Entry 8XKU (electron microscopy, 3.20 A resolution); this record covers chains B and D of the 17 polymer chains in the assembly.

[Chain B]
Molecule: ATP-dependent zinc metalloprotease FTSH 12, chloroplastic
From: Arabidopsis thaliana
Notes: EC 3.4.24.-
Reference sequence: Q9SAJ3 (FTSHC_ARATH); residues 1-1008 here = UniProt positions 1-1008
Chain sequence (1008 residues; numbered 1 to 1008; the number before each row is that of its first residue):
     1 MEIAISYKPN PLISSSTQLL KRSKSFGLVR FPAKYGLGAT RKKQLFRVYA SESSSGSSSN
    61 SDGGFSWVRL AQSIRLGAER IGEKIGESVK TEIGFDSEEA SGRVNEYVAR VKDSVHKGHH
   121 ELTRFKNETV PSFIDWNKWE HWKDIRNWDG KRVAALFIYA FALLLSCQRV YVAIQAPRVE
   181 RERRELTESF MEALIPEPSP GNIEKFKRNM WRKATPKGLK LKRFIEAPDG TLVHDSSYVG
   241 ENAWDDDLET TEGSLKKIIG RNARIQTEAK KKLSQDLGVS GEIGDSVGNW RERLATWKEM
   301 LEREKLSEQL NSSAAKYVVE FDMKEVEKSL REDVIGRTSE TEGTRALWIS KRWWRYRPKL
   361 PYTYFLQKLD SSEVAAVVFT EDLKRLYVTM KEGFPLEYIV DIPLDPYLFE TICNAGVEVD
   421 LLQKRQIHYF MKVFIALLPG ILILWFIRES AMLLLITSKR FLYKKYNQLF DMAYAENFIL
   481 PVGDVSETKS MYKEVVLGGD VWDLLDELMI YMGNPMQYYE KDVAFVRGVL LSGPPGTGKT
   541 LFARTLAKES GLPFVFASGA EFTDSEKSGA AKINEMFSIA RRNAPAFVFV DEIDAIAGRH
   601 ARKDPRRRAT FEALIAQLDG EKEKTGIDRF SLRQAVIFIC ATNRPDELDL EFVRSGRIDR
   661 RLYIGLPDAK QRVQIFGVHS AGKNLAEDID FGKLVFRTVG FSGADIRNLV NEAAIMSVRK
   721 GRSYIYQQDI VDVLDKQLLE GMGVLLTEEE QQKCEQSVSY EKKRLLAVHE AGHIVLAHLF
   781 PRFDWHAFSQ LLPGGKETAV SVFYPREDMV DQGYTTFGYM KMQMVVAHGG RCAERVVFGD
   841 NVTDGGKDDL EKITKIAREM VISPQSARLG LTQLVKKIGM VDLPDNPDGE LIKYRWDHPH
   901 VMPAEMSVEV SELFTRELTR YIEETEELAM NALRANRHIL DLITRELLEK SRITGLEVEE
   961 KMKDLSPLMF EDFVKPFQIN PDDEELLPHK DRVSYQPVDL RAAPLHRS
Unresolved in the structure: 1-118, 190-197, 248-254, 280-289, 480-491, 881-888
UniProt features mapped onto this chain:
  - active site: E770
  - binding site (ATP): G533 to T540
  - binding site (Zn(2+)): H769, H773, D849
Metal / ion sites: Mg2+: D591 (together with ATP); Zn2+: H769, H773
Ligand contacts:
  - ATP (adenosine-5'-triphosphate): Y492, V496, P534, P535, G536, T537, G538, K539, T540, L541, D591, T642, N643, H679, G703, A704, R707
  - 1,2-dilauroyl-sn-glycero-3-phosphate (PX2): R352, W353, W354

[Chain D]
Molecule: Protein Ycf2
From: Arabidopsis thaliana
Reference sequence: P56786 (YCF2_ARATH); numbering as in UniProt (aligned over 1-2294)
Chain sequence (2294 residues; numbered 1 to 2294; the number before each row is that of its first residue):
     1 MKGHQFKSWI FELREIVREI KNAHYFLDSW TQFNSVGSFI HIFFHQERFR KLLDPRIFSI
    61 LLLRNSQGST SNRYFTIKGV VLFVVAALLY RINNRNMVES KNLYLKGLLP IPMNSIGPRN
   121 DTSEESFGSC NINRLIVSLL YLTKGKKISE SCFRDPKEST WVLPITQKCI MPESNWSSRW
   181 WRNWIGKKRG FCCKISNETV AGIDISFKEK DIKYLEFLFV YYMDDPIRKG HDWELFDRLS
   241 PSKRRNIINL NSGQLFEILV KDWICYLMFA FREKIPIEVE GFCKQQGAGS TIQSNDIEHV
   301 SHLFSRNKWA ISLQNCAQFH MWQFHQDLFV SWGKNPHESD FFRKISRENW IWLDNVWLVN
   361 KDRFFSKVRN VSSNIQYDST RSSFVQVTDS SQLNGSSDQF IDPFDSISNE DSEYHYHTLI
   421 NQREIQQLKE RSILLDPSFI QTEGREIESD RFPKYLSGYS SMPRLFTERE KRMNNHLLPE
   481 ESEEFLGNPT RAIRSFFSDR WSELHLGSNP TERSTRDQKL LKKEQDVSFV PSRRSENKEI
   541 VNIFKIITYL QNTVSIHPIS SDLGCDMVPK DELDMDSSNK ISFLNKNPFF DLFHLFHERK
   601 RGGYTLRHES EERFQEMADL FTLSITEPDL VYHKGFAFSI DSYGLDQRQF LKEVFNFRDE
   661 SKKKSLLVLP PIFYEENESF YRRLRKIWVR ISCGNYLEDQ KRVVFASNNI MEAVNQYRLI
   721 RNMIQIQFQY SPYGYIRNVL NRFFLMKRPD RNFEYGIQRD LIGNDTLNHR TIMKDTINQH
   781 LSNLKKSQKK WFDPLIFLSQ TERSINRDPN AYRYKWSNGS KNFQEHLEHF VSERKSRFQV
   841 VFDQLCINQY SIDWSEVIDK KDLSKSLRFF LSKLLRFFLS KLLLFLSKLL LFLSNSLPFF
   901 FVSFENIPIH RSEIHIYELK GPNDQLCNQL LESIGLQIVH LKKLKPFLLD DHNTSQKSKF
   961 LINGGTISPF LFNKIPKWMI DSFHTRKNRR KSFDNTDSAY FSIVSHDQDN WLNPVKPFQR
  1021 SSLISSFSKA NRLRFLNNPH HFCFYCNKRF PFYVEKARLN NSDFTFTYGQ FLTILFIHNK
  1081 TFSSCGGKKK HAFLERDTIS PSSIESQVSN IFISNDFPQS GDERYNLYKS FHFPIRSDPL
  1141 VRRAIYSIAD ISGTPLIEGQ RVNFERTYCQ TLSDMNLSDS EEKSLHQYLN FNSNMGLIHT
  1201 PCSEKYLQRK KRSLCLKKCV DKGQMDRTFQ RDSAFSTLSK WNLFQTYMPW FFTSTGYKYL
  1261 NLIFLDTFSD LLRILSSSQK FVSIFHDIMH GLDISWRILQ KKLCLPQRNL ISEISSKSLH
  1321 NLLLSEEMIH RNNESSLIST HLRSPNVREV LYSILFLLLV AGYIVRTHLL FVSRAYSELQ
  1381 TEFEKIKSLM IPSYMIELRK LLDRYPTSEL NSFWLKNLFL VALEQLGDCL EEIRGSGGNM
  1441 LWGGDPAYGV KSIRSKKKDL KINFIDIIDL ISIIPNPINR ITFSRNTRHL SHTSKEIYSL
  1501 IRKRKNVSGD WIDDKIESWV ANSDSIDDKE REFLVQFSTL RAEKRIDQIL LSLTHSDHLS
  1561 KNDSGYQMIE QPGTIYLRYL VDIHKKYLMN YEFNTSCLAE RRIFLAHYQT ITYSQTSCGA
  1621 NSFHFPSHGK PFSLRLALSP SRSILVIGSI GTGRSYLVKY LATNSYVPFI TVFLNKFLDN
  1681 KPKGFFIDDI DIDDSDDIDA SNDIDRELDT ELELLTMMNA LTMDMMLEID RFYITLQFEL
  1741 AKAMSPCIIW IPNIHDLDVN ESSYLALGLL VNSLSRDCER CSTRNILVIA STHIPQKVDP
  1801 ALIAPNKLNT CIKIRRLLIP QQRKHFFTLS YTRGFHLEKK MFHTNGFESI TMGSSARDLV
  1861 ALTNEALSIS ITQKKSIIDT NTIRSALHRQ TWDLRSQVRS VQDHGILFYQ IGRAVAQNVL
  1921 ISNCPIDPIS IYMKKKSCNE GDSYLYKWYF ELGTSMKKFT ILLYLLSCSA GSVAQDLWSL
  1981 PVPDEKNRIT SYGFVENDSD LVHGLLEVQG ALVGSSRTEK DCSQFDNDRV TLLFRSEPRD
  2041 PLYMMQDGSC SIVDQRFLYE KYESEFEEGE GEGVLDPQQI EEDLFNHIVW APRIWRPRGF
  2101 LFDCIERPNE LGFPYSAGSF RGKRIIYDEK YELQENDSEF LQSGTMQYQR RDRSSKEQGF
  2161 FRISQFIWDP ADPLFFLFKD QPFVSVFSHR EFFADEEMSK GLLTSQTDPP TSIYKRWFIK
  2221 NTQEKHFELL IQRQRWLRTN SSLSNGFFRS NTRSESYQYL SNLFISNGTL LDRMTKTLLK
  2281 KRWLFSDEMK IGFM
Unresolved in the structure: 1-4, 65-72, 114-131, 145-492, 513-523, 560-1010, 1058-1309, 1329-1342, 1387-1530, 1614-1639, 1682-1723, 1758-1762, 1936-1942, 2015-2030, 2061-2203
UniProt features mapped onto this chain:
  - binding site (ATP): G1648 to S1655

[Chain B / chain D interface]
Contacting residue pairs (273; chain B residue first):
  W211(B) - W1011(D)
  W211(B) - N1013(D)
  A214(B) - L1012(D)  hydrophobic
  P216(B) - L1023(D)  hydrophobic
  K217(B) - L1023(D)
  G218(B) - L1023(D)
  L219(B) - N1013(D)
  L219(B) - F1018(D)  hydrophobic
  L219(B) - S1026(D)
  L221(B) - N1013(D)
  L221(B) - P1014(D)
  Y238(B) - P1014(D)
  Y317(B) - P1014(D)
  V319(B) - F1018(D)  hydrophobic
  F321(B) - F1027(D)  hydrophobic
  M323(B) - F1027(D)  hydrophobic
  E325(B) - L1023(D)
  V326(B) - L1023(D)  hydrophobic
  S329(B) - L1023(D)
  S329(B) - I1024(D)
  L330(B) - I1024(D)  hydrophobic
  V334(B) - M113(D)
  E340(B) - P531(D)
  T344(B) - V527(D)
  L347(B) - F529(D)  hydrophobic
  W348(B) - F529(D)  hydrophobic
  W348(B) - S532(D)
  T363(B) - H1040(D)
  T363(B) - F1042(D)
  L366(B) - H1040(D)
  Q367(B) - P1039(D)
  Q367(B) - H1041(D)
  Q367(B) - F1042(D)  hydrogen bond (side chain-backbone)
  D370(B) - P1017(D)
  D370(B) - K1029(D)  hydrogen bond (backbone-side chain)
  D370(B) - R1032(D)  salt bridge
  S371(B) - Q1019(D)
  S371(B) - R1020(D)
  S372(B) - R1020(D)  hydrogen bond (side chain-backbone)
  S372(B) - S1021(D)
  S372(B) - K1029(D)
  E381(B) - V98(D)
  E381(B) - Y104(D)  hydrogen bond (backbone-side chain)
  K391(B) - E539(D)
  E392(B) - E539(D)
  G393(B) - E539(D)  hydrogen bond (backbone-side chain)
  F394(B) - I543(D)  hydrophobic
  L396(B) - E536(D)
  L396(B) - E539(D)
  E397(B) - E536(D)
  Y407(B) - L1036(D)  hydrophobic
  F409(B) - L108(D)
  E410(B) - R1032(D)
  T411(B) - R1032(D)
  N414(B) - S1025(D)  hydrogen bond (backbone-side chain)
  N414(B) - S1028(D)  hydrogen bond
  N414(B) - K1029(D)
  N414(B) - R1032(D)
  A415(B) - S1025(D)
  A415(B) - K1029(D)
  V419(B) - L105(D)
  V419(B) - L109(D)  hydrophobic
  D420(B) - L105(D)
  L421(B) - K101(D)
  L421(B) - Y104(D)  hydrophobic
  L421(B) - L105(D)  hydrophobic
  Q423(B) - N96(D)  hydrogen bond
  Q423(B) - K101(D)
  K424(B) - N96(D)
  R425(B) - N93(D)
  R425(B) - N94(D)  hydrogen bond (side chain-backbone)
  R425(B) - R95(D)
  Q426(B) - R91(D)  hydrogen bond (side chain-backbone)
  Q426(B) - I92(D)  hydrogen bond (side chain-backbone)
  Q426(B) - R95(D)
  Q426(B) - V1350(D)
  I427(B) - I92(D)
  I427(B) - N93(D)
  F430(B) - I92(D)  hydrophobic
  F430(B) - S1353(D)
  F430(B) - L1357(D)  hydrophobic
  W445(B) - F33(D)  hydrophobic
  R448(B) - T1367(D)  hydrogen bond (side chain-backbone)
  R448(B) - H1368(D)  hydrogen bond
  R448(B) - F1371(D)
  E449(B) - S29(D)
  E449(B) - W30(D)
  M452(B) - F1371(D)
  M452(B) - R1374(D)  hydrogen bond
  M452(B) - A1375(D)  hydrophobic
  L455(B) - R1374(D)
  L455(B) - A1375(D)
  L455(B) - E1378(D)
  L455(B) - L1379(D)
  L455(B) - E1382(D)
  I456(B) - I16(D)
  I456(B) - F26(D)  hydrophobic
  T457(B) - W9(D)
  T457(B) - L13(D)
  T457(B) - I16(D)
  S458(B) - W9(D)
  S458(B) - E1382(D)  hydrogen bond
  K459(B) - E1382(D)  salt bridge
  R460(B) - E12(D)
  R460(B) - E15(D)  salt bridge
  R460(B) - I16(D)
  R460(B) - E19(D)  salt bridge
  F461(B) - S8(D)
  F461(B) - W9(D)  hydrophobic
  F461(B) - E12(D)
  L462(B) - E1382(D)
  L462(B) - K1385(D)
  L462(B) - I1386(D)  hydrophobic
  K464(B) - S8(D)
  K464(B) - E12(D)
  Y466(B) - K1385(D)
  G498(B) - S1896(D)
  G498(B) - Q1897(D)  hydrogen bond (backbone-backbone)
  G499(B) - R1895(D)
  G499(B) - S1896(D)
  D500(B) - L1894(D)
  D500(B) - R1895(D)
  D500(B) - V1898(D)
  L504(B) - L1894(D)  hydrophobic
  E507(B) - R1889(D)  salt bridge
  I510(B) - T1872(D)
  Y511(B) - S1868(D)
  Y511(B) - T1872(D)
  Y511(B) - R1889(D)
  G513(B) - F11(D)
  N514(B) - K7(D)
  N514(B) - F11(D)
  N514(B) - R14(D)
  P515(B) - F11(D)
  M516(B) - F11(D)
  M516(B) - R14(D)
  M516(B) - R18(D)  hydrogen bond
  Q517(B) - I1871(D)
  Y518(B) - S1868(D)
  Y518(B) - I1871(D)  hydrophobic
  Y518(B) - T1872(D)
  Y519(B) - R18(D)
  E520(B) - R14(D)  salt bridge
  K521(B) - I1871(D)
  D522(B) - R1833(D)  salt bridge
  V523(B) - N1864(D)
  V523(B) - L1867(D)  hydrophobic
  V523(B) - S1868(D)
  V523(B) - I1871(D)  hydrophobic
  A524(B) - N1864(D)
  A524(B) - S1868(D)  hydrogen bond (backbone-side chain)
  N574(B) - R1531(D)
  K622(B) - H24(D)
  E623(B) - Q1536(D)
  E623(B) - F1673(D)
  K624(B) - V1535(D)
  K624(B) - F1673(D)
  D628(B) - H24(D)  salt bridge
  F630(B) - R18(D)  hydrogen bond (backbone-side chain)
  S631(B) - E15(D)
  S631(B) - R18(D)
  L632(B) - F11(D)  hydrophobic
  L632(B) - E15(D)
  L632(B) - R18(D)
  R633(B) - E12(D)  salt bridge
  R654(B) - T1652(D)
  R654(B) - R1857(D)
  S655(B) - R1857(D)
  S655(B) - A1861(D)
  S655(B) - Q1890(D)
  R660(B) - E1865(D)  salt bridge
  R660(B) - R1889(D)
  R661(B) - D1893(D)
  R661(B) - L1894(D)  hydrogen bond (backbone-backbone)
  L662(B) - L1894(D)
  Y663(B) - L1894(D)  hydrogen bond (backbone-backbone)
  Y663(B) - R1895(D)
  Y663(B) - S1896(D)  hydrogen bond (backbone-backbone)
  Y663(B) - K1935(D)
  I664(B) - S1896(D)
  G665(B) - S1896(D)  hydrogen bond (backbone-side chain)
  L666(B) - Q1897(D)
  P667(B) - Q1897(D)
  D668(B) - Q1897(D)  hydrogen bond
  Q671(B) - Q1897(D)  hydrogen bond
  D811(B) - R1899(D)
  Y814(B) - Q1902(D)
  Y814(B) - D1903(D)  hydrogen bond
  Y814(B) - I1906(D)
  Y814(B) - Y1992(D)  hydrophobic
  T815(B) - I1989(D)
  T815(B) - T1990(D)
  T816(B) - R1988(D)
  F817(B) - E1985(D)
  F817(B) - R1988(D)  hydrogen bond (backbone-backbone)
  F817(B) - T1990(D)
  G818(B) - K1986(D)  hydrogen bond (backbone-backbone)
  K821(B) - D1984(D)  salt bridge
  K821(B) - K1986(D)
  E859(B) - T1990(D)
  S863(B) - T1990(D)
  P864(B) - E1996(D)
  P864(B) - S1999(D)
  Q865(B) - Q1975(D)  hydrogen bond
  Q865(B) - R1988(D)  hydrogen bond (backbone-side chain)
  Q865(B) - V1995(D)
  A867(B) - E1985(D)
  L871(B) - S2250(D)  hydrogen bond (backbone-side chain)
  L871(B) - R2253(D)
  L871(B) - S2254(D)
  L871(B) - Y2257(D)
  Q873(B) - H2003(D)
  K877(B) - D2000(D)
  M880(B) - Y1944(D)
  K893(B) - S1991(D)  hydrogen bond
  R895(B) - T1990(D)  hydrogen bond
  R895(B) - S1991(D)  hydrogen bond
  R895(B) - E1996(D)  salt bridge
  A904(B) - N2240(D)
  E905(B) - N2240(D)
  E905(B) - L2243(D)
  M906(B) - N2240(D)  hydrogen bond (backbone-side chain)
  S907(B) - F2247(D)
  V910(B) - F2247(D)  hydrophobic
  E971(B) - K1986(D)
  F973(B) - K1986(D)
  P976(B) - D1903(D)
  F977(B) - D1903(D)
  F977(B) - H1904(D)  hydrogen bond (backbone-backbone)
  F977(B) - W1978(D)
  F977(B) - S1979(D)
  F977(B) - L1980(D)  hydrophobic
  Q978(B) - H1904(D)
  I979(B) - H1904(D)  hydrogen bond (backbone-side chain)
  I979(B) - F1908(D)  hydrophobic
  I979(B) - L2279(D)
  N980(B) - K2276(D)
  P981(B) - K2276(D)
  P981(B) - L2279(D)  hydrophobic
  D982(B) - K2280(D)
  D983(B) - K2276(D)  hydrogen bond (backbone-side chain)
  E985(B) - D2272(D)
  E985(B) - K2276(D)  hydrogen bond (backbone-side chain)
  L986(B) - T2269(D)
  L986(B) - D2272(D)
  L987(B) - F1908(D)  hydrophobic
  L987(B) - W1978(D)
  L987(B) - D2272(D)  hydrogen bond (backbone-side chain)
  H989(B) - L1977(D)
  H989(B) - I2265(D)
  K990(B) - D1976(D)  salt bridge
  K990(B) - S1979(D)
  K990(B) - P1981(D)
  D991(B) - I2265(D)
  R992(B) - L1977(D)
  R992(B) - S2261(D)
  V993(B) - V1973(D)  hydrophobic
  V993(B) - Y2257(D)
  V993(B) - Q2258(D)
  V993(B) - S2261(D)
  S994(B) - D1976(D)  hydrogen bond
  S994(B) - R1988(D)  hydrogen bond
  Y995(B) - S1972(D)  hydrogen bond
  Y995(B) - D1976(D)
  Y995(B) - Y2257(D)  hydrophobic
  P997(B) - S2250(D)
  P997(B) - S2254(D)
  V998(B) - F2247(D)
  V998(B) - S2250(D)  hydrogen bond (backbone-side chain)
  D999(B) - F2247(D)
  D999(B) - N2251(D)
  L1000(B) - F2247(D)
  R1001(B) - F2247(D)
Also at the interface, not in a pair above, chain B (180 interface residues in all): T215, D333, T341, P361, Y364, L369, I412, C413, Y429, F434, I441, I447, L453, L454, K465, V501, M512, V526, P585, T625, G626, D659, Q812, S866, T872, R920, Y921, D972, P988
Also at the interface, not in a pair above, chain D (161 interface residues in all): Q5, I20, M97, I111, S528, R533, S1022, A1030, L1033, C1043, I1354, A1361, V1372, T1671, I1869, K1874, V1901, G1905, Y1909, N1987, S2241, R2249

[Summary]
The interface between chain B and chain D involves 180 residues on one side and 161 on the other; the contacts
include 44 hydrogen bonds and 13 salt bridges. Polar pairs include D370(B)-R1032(D), K459(B)-E1382(D) and
R460(B)-E15(D). Bound to chain B: ATP and 1,2-dilauroyl-sn-glycero-3-phosphate.
Chain B is ATP-dependent zinc metalloprotease FTSH 12, chloroplastic and chain D is Protein Ycf2, both from
Arabidopsis thaliana; the structure, Cryo-EM structure of the Ycf2-FtsHi motor complex from Arabidopsis in
ATP-bound state, was determined by electron microscopy, deposited together with 8Z9Y and 8XKV.
